Entry 1A6B (solution NMR); this record covers chains A and B.

# Chain A
Molecule: 5-nt DNA strand
Sequence (5 nucleotides; numbered 1 to 5; the number before each row is that of its first residue):
     1 ACGCC

# Chain B
Name: Zinc finger protein NCP10
Notes: fragment: central domain residues 14-53
UniProtKB: P03332 (GAG_MLVMO); residues 14-53 here correspond to UniProt positions 492-531 (UniProt number = residue number + 478)
Amino-acid sequence (40 residues; numbered 14 to 53; the number before each row is that of its first residue):
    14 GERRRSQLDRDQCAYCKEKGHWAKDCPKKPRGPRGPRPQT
Bound ions: Zn2+: Cys26, Cys29, His34, Cys39

# How chain A and chain B interact
Residue-residue contacts (21):
  DA1(A) - Leu21(B)  base contact
  DA1(A) - Ala27(B)  sugar contact
  DA1(A) - Tyr28(B)  phosphate contact
  DC2(A) - Ala27(B)  base contact
  DC2(A) - Tyr28(B)  phosphate contact
  DC2(A) - Ala36(B)  phosphate contact
  DC2(A) - Lys42(B)  phosphate contact
  DC2(A) - Arg44(B)  sugar contact
  DG3(A) - Asp22(B)  base contact
  DG3(A) - Arg23(B)  base contact
  DG3(A) - Gln25(B)  base contact
  DG3(A) - Cys26(B)  base contact
  DG3(A) - Ala27(B)  base contact
  DG3(A) - Trp35(B)  base contact
  DG3(A) - Ala36(B)  base contact
  DG3(A) - Lys37(B)  phosphate contact
  DC4(A) - Arg23(B)  base contact
  DC4(A) - Asp24(B)  base contact
  DC4(A) - Trp35(B)  base contact
  DC5(A) - Arg23(B)  phosphate contact
  DC5(A) - Lys37(B)  base contact

# Summary
The interface between chain A and chain B involves 5 residues on one side and 13 on the other. Cys26(B),
Cys29(B), His34(B) and Cys39(B) form the Zn2+ site.
Here chain A is a 5-nt DNA strand and chain B is Zinc finger protein NCP10. Entry 1A6B (NMR structure of the
complex between the zinc finger protein NCP10 of moloney murine leukemia virus ...) was determined by solution
NMR.
